Entry 3OZU (X-ray diffraction, 2.00 A resolution); this record covers chain A.

Chain A:
Molecule: Flavohemoprotein
Source organism: Ralstonia eutropha
Notes: EC 1.14.12.17
UniProtKB: P39662 (HMP_RALEH); residue numbers follow UniProt; this construct covers 1-403
Amino-acid sequence (403 residues; row label = number of the first residue in the row):
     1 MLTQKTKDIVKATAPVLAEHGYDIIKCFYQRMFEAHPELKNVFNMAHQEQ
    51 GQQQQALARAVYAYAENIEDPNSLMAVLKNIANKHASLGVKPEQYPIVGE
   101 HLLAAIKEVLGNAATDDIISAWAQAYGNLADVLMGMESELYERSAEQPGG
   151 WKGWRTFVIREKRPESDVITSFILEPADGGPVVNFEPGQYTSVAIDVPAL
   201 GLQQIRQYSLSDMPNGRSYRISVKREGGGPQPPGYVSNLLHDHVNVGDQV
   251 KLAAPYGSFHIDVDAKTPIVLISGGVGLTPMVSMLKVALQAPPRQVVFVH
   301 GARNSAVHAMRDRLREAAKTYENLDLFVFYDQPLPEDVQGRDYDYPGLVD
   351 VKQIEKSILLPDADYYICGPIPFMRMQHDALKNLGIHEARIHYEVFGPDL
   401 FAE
Metal / ion sites: heme Fe: H85 (together with miconazole)
Residues lining bound ligands:
  - FAD (flavin-adenine dinucleotide): N44, A46, H47, Q48, E49, K84, Y190, R206, Q207, Y208, S209, S222, V223, K224, E226, G227, Q231, P232, P233, G234, Y235, V236, S237, N238, E394, V395, G397, P398
  - heme (HEM): Y29, L39, V42, F43, N44, A60, N80, I81, K84, H85, L88, V90, Q94, Y95, V98, Y126, L129, A130, L133
  - miconazole (X89; 1-[(2R)-2-[(2,4-dichlorobenzyl)oxy]-2-(2,4-dichlorophenyl)ethyl]-1H-imidazole): L17, I25, F28, Y29, F43, A56, L57, V61, H85, V98, L102, W122, A125, Y126, L129

Summary:
Ligands of chain A: heme, flavin-adenine dinucleotide and miconazole.
Chain A is Flavohemoprotein (Ralstonia eutropha); the structure, The Crystal Structure of flavohemoglobin from
R. eutrophus in complex with miconazole, was determined by X-ray diffraction together with 3OZV and 3OZW from
the same study.
